PDB entry 3AI3 | X-ray diffraction, 1.80 A resolution | chains E and G of the 4 polymer chains in the assembly

[Chain E (and G)]
Protein: NADPH-sorbose reductase
Organism: Gluconobacter frateurii
Notes: EC 1.1.1.289; chain G of this document is another copy of the same molecule, construct and numbering; everything in this record applies to it too
Reference sequence: A4PB64 (A4PB64_9PROT); residue numbers follow UniProt; this construct covers 1-263
Sequence (263 residues; each row starts with the number of its first residue):
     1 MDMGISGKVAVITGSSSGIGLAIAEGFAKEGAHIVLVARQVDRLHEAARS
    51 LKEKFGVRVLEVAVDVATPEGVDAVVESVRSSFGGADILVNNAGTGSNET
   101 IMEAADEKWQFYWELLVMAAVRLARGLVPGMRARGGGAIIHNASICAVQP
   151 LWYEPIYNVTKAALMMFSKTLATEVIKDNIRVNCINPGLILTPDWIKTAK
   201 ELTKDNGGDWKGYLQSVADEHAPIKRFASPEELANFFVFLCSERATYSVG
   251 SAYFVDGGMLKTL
Differences from the reference sequence: engineered mutation L116 (His in A4PB64)
Ligand contacts:
  - NADPH (NDP; NADPH dihydro-nicotinamide-adenine-dinucleotide phosphate): G14, S15, S16, S17, G18, I19, G20, V37, A38, R39, Q40, R43, V64, D65, V66, A67, N92, A93, G94, T95, L115, L116, N142, A143, S144, Y157, K161, P187, G188, L189, I190, T192, P193, W195
  - alpha-L-sorbopyranose (SOE): M3, G4, I5, K8, D87, I88, G136, G137, A138, N179, R181, C241, S242, E243
  - L-sorbose (SOL), molecule 1: T95, G96, S144, I145, C146, L151, Y153, E154, Y157, P187, G188, W195
  - L-sorbose (SOL), molecule 2: A252, F254, L260, L263

[Chain E / chain G interface]
Pairs across the interface (75; chain E residue first):
  T100(E) with E174(G)
  I101(E) with R125(G); F167(G), hydrophobic; T170(G); L171(G), hydrophobic; E174(G), hydrogen bond (backbone-side chain)
  M102(E) with A124(G); R125(G); V128(G), hydrophobic; P129(G); R132(G); E174(G), hydrogen bond (backbone-side chain)
  A104(E) with R125(G)
  D106(E) with M118(G); R122(G), salt bridge; R125(G), salt bridge
  W109(E) with W113(G); M118(G), hydrophobic; V121(G); F167(G), hydrophobic
  Q110(E) with Q110(G), hydrogen bond; W113(G); E114(G)
  W113(E) with W109(G); Q110(G); W113(G), hydrophobic; T160(G)
  E114(E) with Q110(G)
  M118(E) with D106(G); W109(G), hydrophobic
  V121(E) with W109(G)
  R122(E) with D106(G), salt bridge
  A124(E) with M102(G)
  R125(E) with I101(G); M102(G); A104(G), hydrogen bond (side chain-backbone); D106(G), salt bridge
  V128(E) with M102(G), hydrophobic
  P129(E) with M102(G)
  R132(E) with M102(G)
  C146(E) with M166(G)
  A147(E) with M166(G)
  V148(E) with M166(G), hydrophobic
  P150(E) with M166(G), hydrophobic; K169(G); T170(G)
  P155(E) with T170(G)
  N158(E) with M166(G); T170(G)
  V159(E) with A163(G); M166(G), hydrophobic; F167(G), hydrophobic
  T160(E) with W113(G)
  A162(E) with M166(G), hydrophobic
  A163(E) with V159(G); A163(G), hydrophobic
  M166(E) with C146(G); A147(G); V148(G); P150(G), hydrophobic; N158(G); V159(G), hydrophobic; A162(G), hydrophobic
  F167(E) with I101(G), hydrophobic; W109(G), hydrophobic; V159(G), hydrophobic
  K169(E) with P150(G)
  T170(E) with I101(G); P150(G); P155(G); N158(G)
  L171(E) with I101(G), hydrophobic
  E174(E) with T100(G); I101(G), hydrogen bond (side chain-backbone); M102(G), hydrogen bond (side chain-backbone)
Other interface residues (no listed pair), chain E (35 interface residues in all): P69, V117
Other interface residues (no listed pair), chain G (35 interface residues in all): P69, V117

[In short]
The chain E/chain G interface involves 35 residues from each chain; the contacts include 6 hydrogen bonds and
4 salt bridges. Polar contacts include D106(E)-R122(G), D106(E)-R125(G) and I101(E)-E174(G). Ligands of chain
E: NADPH, L-sorbose and alpha-L-sorbopyranose.
Both chains are NADPH-sorbose reductase (Gluconobacter frateurii). Entry 3AI3 (The crystal structure of
L-Sorbose reductase from Gluconobacter frateurii complexed with NADPH and L-sorbose) was determined by X-ray
diffraction, deposited together with 3AI1 and 3AI2.
